PDB entry 1Y1V | X-ray diffraction, 3.80 A resolution | chains C and K of the 13 polymer chains in the assembly

[Chain C]
Molecule: DNA-directed RNA polymerase II 45 kDa polypeptide
Organism: Saccharomyces cerevisiae
Notes: EC 2.7.7.6
UniProt: P16370 (RPB3_YEAST); residue numbers follow UniProt; this construct covers 1-318
Amino-acid sequence (318 residues; row label = number of the first residue in the row):
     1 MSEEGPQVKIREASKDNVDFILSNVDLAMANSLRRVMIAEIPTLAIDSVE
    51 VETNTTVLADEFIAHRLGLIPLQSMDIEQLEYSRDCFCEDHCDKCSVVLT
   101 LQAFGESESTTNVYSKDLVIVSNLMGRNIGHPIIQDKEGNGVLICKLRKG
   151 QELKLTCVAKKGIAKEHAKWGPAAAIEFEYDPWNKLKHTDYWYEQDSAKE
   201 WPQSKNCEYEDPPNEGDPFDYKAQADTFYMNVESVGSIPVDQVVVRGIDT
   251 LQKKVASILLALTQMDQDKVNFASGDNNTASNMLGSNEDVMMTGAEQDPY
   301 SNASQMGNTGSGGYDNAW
Disordered / not traced: 1-2, 269-318
Ion coordination: Zn2+: Cys86, Cys88, Cys92
Curated features (UniProtKB/Swiss-Prot):
  - binding site (Zn(2+)): Cys86, Cys88, Cys92, Cys95
  - modified residue: Ser2 (N-acetylserine)
  - natural variant: Ala30 (A30D: In mutant RPB3-1)
  - mutagenesis: Lys9 (K9E: Transcript termination readthrough)

[Chain K]
Molecule: DNA-directed RNA polymerase II 13.6 kDa polypeptide
Organism: Saccharomyces cerevisiae
Notes: EC 2.7.7.6
UniProt: P38902 (RPB11_YEAST); residues 1-120 here = UniProt positions 1-120
Amino-acid sequence (120 residues; row label = number of the first residue in the row):
     1 MNAPDRFELFLLGEGESKLKIDPDTKAPNAVVITFEKEDHTLGNLIRAEL
    51 LNDRKVLFAAYKVEHPFFARFKLRIQTTEGYDPKDALKNACNSIINKLGA
   101 LKTNFETEWNLQTLAADDAF
Disordered / not traced: 115-120
Curated features (UniProtKB/Swiss-Prot):
  - mutagenesis: Glu108 (E108G/V: Transcript termination readthrough; E108K: Transcript termination readthrough. Lethal), Leu111 (L111P: Transcript termination readthrough), Leu114 (L114P: Transcript termination readthrough)

[Chain C / chain K interface]
Contacting residue pairs (61; chain C residue first):
  Glu3(C) - Asn104(K)
  Pro6(C) - Lys97(K)
  Pro6(C) - Leu101(K)
  Pro6(C) - Asn104(K)
  Val8(C) - Glu108(K)
  Ile10(C) - Glu108(K)
  Ile10(C) - Trp109(K)
  Arg11(C) - Gln112(K)
  Ala13(C) - Leu114(K)
  Ser14(C) - Trp109(K)
  Leu22(C) - Leu101(K)  hydrophobic
  Ala28(C) - Asn44(K)
  Ala28(C) - Ala48(K)  hydrophobic
  Met29(C) - Leu45(K)  hydrophobic
  Met29(C) - Ile94(K)
  Met29(C) - Leu98(K)  hydrophobic
  Ser32(C) - Thr41(K)  hydrogen bond (side chain-backbone)
  Ser32(C) - Leu45(K)
  Arg35(C) - Asp39(K)  salt bridge
  Arg35(C) - His40(K)
  Arg35(C) - Thr41(K)  hydrogen bond
  Val36(C) - Thr41(K)
  Glu40(C) - Thr41(K)
  Arg84(C) - Phe10(K)
  Arg84(C) - Leu11(K)
  Ala164(C) - Arg6(K)
  Lys165(C) - Arg6(K)  hydrogen bond (backbone-side chain)
  Lys165(C) - Leu9(K)  hydrogen bond (side chain-backbone)
  Lys165(C) - Asp39(K)  salt bridge
  Glu166(C) - Arg6(K)  hydrogen bond (backbone-side chain)
  Glu166(C) - Phe7(K)
  Glu166(C) - Phe10(K)
  His167(C) - Arg6(K)
  Asp241(C) - Phe105(K)
  Asp241(C) - Trp109(K)
  Val244(C) - Phe105(K)  hydrophobic
  Val245(C) - Lys102(K)
  Val245(C) - Phe105(K)  hydrophobic
  Ile248(C) - Leu98(K)
  Ile248(C) - Leu101(K)  hydrophobic
  Ile248(C) - Lys102(K)
  Asp249(C) - Lys102(K)  salt bridge
  Leu251(C) - Leu45(K)  hydrophobic
  Leu251(C) - Leu98(K)  hydrophobic
  Gln252(C) - Ile95(K)
  Gln252(C) - Leu98(K)
  Gln252(C) - Gly99(K)
  Gln252(C) - Lys102(K)
  Lys254(C) - Glu38(K)  salt bridge
  Lys254(C) - Leu42(K)
  Val255(C) - Cys91(K)  hydrophobic
  Val255(C) - Ile94(K)  hydrophobic
  Ile258(C) - Leu19(K)
  Ile258(C) - Cys91(K)  hydrophobic
  Leu259(C) - Lys88(K)
  Leu259(C) - Asn92(K)
  Leu262(C) - Leu19(K)  hydrophobic
  Leu262(C) - Leu87(K)  hydrophobic
  Leu262(C) - Lys88(K)
  Met265(C) - Leu19(K)
  Asp266(C) - Lys88(K)  salt bridge
Interface residues without a listed pair, chain C (41 interface residues in all): Glu4, Gln7, Lys9, Val18, Asp26, Ile163, Ala256, Ala261
Interface residues without a listed pair, chain K (41 interface residues in all): Ser17, Ile21, Phe35, Glu49, Asn52, Lys84, Ala100, Thr103, Glu106, Thr113

[In short]
The chain C/chain K interface involves 41 residues from each chain, with 5 hydrogen bonds and 5 salt bridges.
Polar pairs include Arg35(C)-Asp39(K), Lys165(C)-Asp39(K) and Asp249(C)-Lys102(K).
Here chain C is DNA-directed RNA polymerase II 45 kDa polypeptide and chain K is DNA-directed RNA polymerase
II 13.6 kDa polypeptide, both from Saccharomyces cerevisiae. Entry 1Y1V (Refined RNA Polymerase II-TFIIS
complex) was determined by X-ray diffraction together with 1Y1W, 1Y77 and 1Y1Y from the same study.
